Entry 3COC (X-ray diffraction, 2.31 A resolution); this record covers chain A.

Chain A:
Molecule: Bacteriorhodopsin
Source organism: Halobacterium salinarum
Reference sequence: P02945 (BACR_HALSA); residues 1-249 here correspond to UniProt positions 14-262 (UniProt number = residue number + 13)
Chain sequence (249 residues; row label = number of the first residue in the row):
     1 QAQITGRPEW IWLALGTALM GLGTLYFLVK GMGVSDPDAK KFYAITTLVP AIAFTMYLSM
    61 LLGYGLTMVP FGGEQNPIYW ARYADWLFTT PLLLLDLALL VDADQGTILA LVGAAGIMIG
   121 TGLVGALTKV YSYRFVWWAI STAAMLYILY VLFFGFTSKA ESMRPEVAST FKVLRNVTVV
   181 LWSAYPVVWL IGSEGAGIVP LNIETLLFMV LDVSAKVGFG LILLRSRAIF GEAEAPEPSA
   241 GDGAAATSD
Not modelled in the structure: 1-4, 232-249
Differences from the reference sequence: engineered mutation Ala115 (Asp128 in P02945)
Curated features (UniProtKB/Swiss-Prot):
  - site: Asp85 (Primary proton acceptor)
  - modified residue: Gln1 (Pyrrolidone carboxylic acid), Lys216 (N6-(retinylidene)lysine)
Glycans and other covalent adducts: retinal (RET) linked to Lys216
Residues lining bound ligands: retinal (RET): Tyr83, Trp86, Thr89, Thr90, Leu93, Met118, Ile119, Gly122, Trp138, Ser141, Thr142, Met145, Trp182, Tyr185, Pro186, Trp189, Asp212, Ala215
Reported in the primary citation:
  - mutagenesis - T90A (1.3 +/- 0.1 kcal mol-1): decreased stability
  - mutagenesis - D115A (0.5 +/- 0.1 kcal mol-1): increased stability
  - contacts within the chain: Glu9-Tyr79, Lys30-Tyr43, Thr46-Asp96, Thr170-Ser226, Tyr185-Asp212, Tyr83-Trp189, Ser193-Glu204

In short:
Retinal is covalently linked to Lys216. From the paper: T90A reduces stability; contacts within the chain
involving Glu9, Tyr79 and Lys30 among others.
Chain A is Bacteriorhodopsin (Halobacterium salinarum); the structure, Crystal Structure of D115A mutant of
Bacteriorhodopsin, was determined by X-ray diffraction, deposited together with 3COD.
